Entry 3FH6 (X-ray diffraction, 4.50 A resolution (low resolution: residue-level contacts below are approximate; hydrogen-bond / salt-bridge calls are withheld)); this record covers chains F and B of the 4 polymer chains in the assembly.

[Chain F]
Protein: Maltose transport system permease protein malF
Organism: Escherichia coli
Reference sequence: P02916 (MALF_ECOLI); residue numbers follow UniProt; this construct covers 36-514
Sequence (480 residues; each row starts with the number of its first residue):
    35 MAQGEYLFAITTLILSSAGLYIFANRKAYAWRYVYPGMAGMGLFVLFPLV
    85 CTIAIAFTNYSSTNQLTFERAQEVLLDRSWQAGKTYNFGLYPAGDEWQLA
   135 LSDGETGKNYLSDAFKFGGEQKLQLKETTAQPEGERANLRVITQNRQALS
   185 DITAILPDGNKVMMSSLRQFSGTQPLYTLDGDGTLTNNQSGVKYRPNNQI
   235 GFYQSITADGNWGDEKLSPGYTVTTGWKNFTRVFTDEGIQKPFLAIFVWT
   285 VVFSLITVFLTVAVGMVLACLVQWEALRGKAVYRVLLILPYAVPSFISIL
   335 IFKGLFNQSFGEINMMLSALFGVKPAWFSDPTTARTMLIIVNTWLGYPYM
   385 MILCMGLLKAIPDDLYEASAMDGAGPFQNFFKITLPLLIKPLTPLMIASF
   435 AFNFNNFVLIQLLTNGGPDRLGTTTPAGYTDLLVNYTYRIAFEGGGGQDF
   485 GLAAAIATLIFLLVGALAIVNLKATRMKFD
Disordered / not traced: 35-40, 57-66, 114-261
Sequence notes: expression tag (35)

[Chain B]
Protein: Maltose/maltodextrin import ATP-binding protein malK
Organism: Escherichia coli
Notes: EC 3.6.3.19
Reference sequence: P68187 (MALK_ECOLI); numbering as in UniProt (aligned over 1-371)
Sequence (381 residues; row label = number of the first residue in the row):
     1 MASVQLQNVTKAWGEVVVSKDINLDIHEGEFVVFVGPSGCGKSTLLRMIA
    51 GLETITSGDLFIGEKRMNDTPPAERGVGMVFQSYALYPHLSVAENMSFGL
   101 KLAGAKKEVINQRVNQVAEVLQLAHLLDRKPKALSGGQRQRVAIGRTLVA
   151 EPSVFLLDEPLSNLDAALRVQMRIEISRLHKRLGRTMIYVTHDQVEAMTL
   201 ADKIVVLDAGRVAQVGKPLELYHYPADRFVAGFIGSPKMNFLPVKVTATA
   251 IDQVQVELPMPNRQQVWLPVESRDVQVGANMSLGIRPEHLLPSDIADVIL
   301 EGEVQVVEQLGNETQIHIQIPSIRQNLVYRQNDVVLVEEGATFAIGLPPE
   351 RCHLFREDGTACRRLHKEPGVASASHHHHHH
Disordered / not traced: 1, 374-381
Sequence notes: expression tag (372-381)
Curated features (UniProtKB/Swiss-Prot):
  - binding site (ATP): Gly36 to Ser43

[How chain F and chain B interact]
Residue-residue contacts - 16 pairs, chain F then chain B:
  Asp398(F) with Ser83(B)
  Leu399(F) with Tyr87(B); Pro88(B)
  Glu401(F) with Arg47(B); Leu52(B); Phe81(B)
  Ala402(F) with Tyr87(B)
  Ala404(F) with Ala73(B)
  Met405(F) with Leu52(B); Pro72(B); Ala73(B); Gly78(B); Met79(B)
  Asp406(F) with Phe98(B); Gly99(B)
  Leu421(F) with His89(B)
Other interface residues (no listed pair), chain F (10 interface residues in all): Ser403, Gly407
Other interface residues (no listed pair), chain B (16 interface residues in all): Val77, Leu86, Leu102

[In short]
10 residues of chain F and 16 residues of chain B are in contact. From UniProt: 8 ATP-binding residues on
chain B.
Chain F is Maltose transport system permease protein malF and chain B is Maltose/maltodextrin import
ATP-binding protein malK, both from Escherichia coli; the structure, Crystal structure of the resting state
maltose transporter from E. coli, was determined by X-ray diffraction.
